Entry 5BKD (X-ray diffraction, 1.90 A resolution); this record covers chains A and B.

# Chain A (and B)
Name: (R)-phenoxypropionate/alpha-ketoglutarate-dioxygenase
Organism: Delftia acidovorans
Notes: EC 1.14.11.44; chain B of this document is another copy of the same molecule, construct and numbering; everything in this record applies to it too
Reference sequence: P83310 (RDPA_DELAC); numbering as in UniProt (aligned over 1-295)
Sequence (295 residues; numbered 1 to 295; the number before each row is that of its first residue):
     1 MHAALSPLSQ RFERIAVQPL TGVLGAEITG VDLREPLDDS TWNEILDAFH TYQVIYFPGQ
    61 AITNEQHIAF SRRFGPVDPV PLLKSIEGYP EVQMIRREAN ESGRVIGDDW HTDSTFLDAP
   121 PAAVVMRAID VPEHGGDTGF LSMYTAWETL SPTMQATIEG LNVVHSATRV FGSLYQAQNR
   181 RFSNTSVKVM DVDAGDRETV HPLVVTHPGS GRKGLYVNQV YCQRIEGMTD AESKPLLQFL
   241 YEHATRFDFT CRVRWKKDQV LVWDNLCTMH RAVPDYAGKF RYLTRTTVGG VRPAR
Not modelled in the structure: 1-6 (chain B: 1-10, 175-192)
Ion coordination: Mn2+: His111, Asp113, His270 (together with 2-oxoglutaric acid)
Small-molecule neighbours:
  - 2-oxoglutaric acid (AKG): Ile95, Ile106, Gly107, His111, Asp113, Met126, Asp137, Thr138, Trp263, His270, Ala272, Arg281, Arg285
  - RCF ((2R)-2-[4-(4-cyano-2-fluorophenoxy)phenoxy]propanoic acid): Val80, Leu82, Leu83, Arg104, Ile106, Gly107, Asp108, Asp109, His111, Thr112, Asp113, Ser114, Arg169, Val170, Phe182, Val220, Tyr221, Arg285
Reported in the primary citation:
  - binding site for RCF: Arg104, Asp108, Asp109, Val170, Phe182, Val220
  - conformationally variable residues: Arg104, Asp109, Gln219

# Interface between chain A and chain B
Contacting residue pairs (38; chain A residue first):
  Gln18(A) with Glu133(B)
  Pro19(A) with His134(B); Arg254(B), hydrogen bond (backbone-side chain)
  Leu20(A) with Arg254(B)
  Thr21(A) with His134(B); Arg252(B); Asp275(B)
  Gly22(A) with Asp275(B), hydrogen bond (backbone-side chain)
  Val23(A) with Asp275(B)
  Trp110(A) with Phe247(B), hydrophobic
  His134(A) with Pro19(B); Thr21(B)
  Gly135(A) with Gly22(B)
  Asp137(A) with Thr21(B)
  Gly139(A) with Phe247(B)
  Phe247(A) with Trp110(B), hydrophobic; Gly139(B); Thr250(B); Arg252(B); Arg271(B)
  Asp248(A) with Arg271(B), salt bridge; Val273(B); Pro274(B)
  Thr250(A) with Phe247(B); Arg252(B), hydrogen bond (backbone-side chain)
  Arg252(A) with Thr21(B); Phe247(B); Thr250(B), hydrogen bond (side chain-backbone)
  Arg254(A) with Gln18(B); Pro19(B), hydrogen bond (side chain-backbone); Leu20(B)
  Arg271(A) with Phe247(B); Asp248(B), salt bridge
  Val273(A) with Asp248(B)
  Pro274(A) with Asp248(B)
  Asp275(A) with Thr21(B); Gly22(B), hydrogen bond (side chain-backbone); Val23(B)
Also at the interface, not in a pair above, chain A (23 interface residues in all): Glu242, Arg246, Cys251
Also at the interface, not in a pair above, chain B (23 interface residues in all): Gly135, Asp137, Glu242, Cys251

# In short
Chain A and chain B each contribute 23 residues to their interface; the contacts include 6 hydrogen bonds and
2 salt bridges. Polar pairs include Asp248(A)-Arg271(B), Pro19(A)-Arg254(B) and Gly22(A)-Asp275(B). The paper
reports a binding site for RCF at Arg104(A), Asp108(A) and Asp109(A) among others; conformational variability
at Arg104(A), Asp109(A) and Gln219(A).
Both chains are (R)-phenoxypropionate/alpha-ketoglutarate-dioxygenase (Delftia acidovorans). Entry 5BKD
(Crystal structure of AAD-1 in complex with (R)-cyhalofop, Mn(II), and 2-oxoglutarate) was determined by X-ray
diffraction together with 5BK9, 5BKB, 5BKC and 5BKE from the same study.
